9D43 - chain A; structure by electron microscopy, 3.39 A resolution.

[Chain A]
Name: Protein MSN5
From: Saccharomyces cerevisiae
UniProt: P52918 (MSN5_YEAST); numbering as in UniProt (aligned over 1-1224)
Chain sequence (1230 residues; numbered 1 to 1230; the number before each row is that of its first residue):
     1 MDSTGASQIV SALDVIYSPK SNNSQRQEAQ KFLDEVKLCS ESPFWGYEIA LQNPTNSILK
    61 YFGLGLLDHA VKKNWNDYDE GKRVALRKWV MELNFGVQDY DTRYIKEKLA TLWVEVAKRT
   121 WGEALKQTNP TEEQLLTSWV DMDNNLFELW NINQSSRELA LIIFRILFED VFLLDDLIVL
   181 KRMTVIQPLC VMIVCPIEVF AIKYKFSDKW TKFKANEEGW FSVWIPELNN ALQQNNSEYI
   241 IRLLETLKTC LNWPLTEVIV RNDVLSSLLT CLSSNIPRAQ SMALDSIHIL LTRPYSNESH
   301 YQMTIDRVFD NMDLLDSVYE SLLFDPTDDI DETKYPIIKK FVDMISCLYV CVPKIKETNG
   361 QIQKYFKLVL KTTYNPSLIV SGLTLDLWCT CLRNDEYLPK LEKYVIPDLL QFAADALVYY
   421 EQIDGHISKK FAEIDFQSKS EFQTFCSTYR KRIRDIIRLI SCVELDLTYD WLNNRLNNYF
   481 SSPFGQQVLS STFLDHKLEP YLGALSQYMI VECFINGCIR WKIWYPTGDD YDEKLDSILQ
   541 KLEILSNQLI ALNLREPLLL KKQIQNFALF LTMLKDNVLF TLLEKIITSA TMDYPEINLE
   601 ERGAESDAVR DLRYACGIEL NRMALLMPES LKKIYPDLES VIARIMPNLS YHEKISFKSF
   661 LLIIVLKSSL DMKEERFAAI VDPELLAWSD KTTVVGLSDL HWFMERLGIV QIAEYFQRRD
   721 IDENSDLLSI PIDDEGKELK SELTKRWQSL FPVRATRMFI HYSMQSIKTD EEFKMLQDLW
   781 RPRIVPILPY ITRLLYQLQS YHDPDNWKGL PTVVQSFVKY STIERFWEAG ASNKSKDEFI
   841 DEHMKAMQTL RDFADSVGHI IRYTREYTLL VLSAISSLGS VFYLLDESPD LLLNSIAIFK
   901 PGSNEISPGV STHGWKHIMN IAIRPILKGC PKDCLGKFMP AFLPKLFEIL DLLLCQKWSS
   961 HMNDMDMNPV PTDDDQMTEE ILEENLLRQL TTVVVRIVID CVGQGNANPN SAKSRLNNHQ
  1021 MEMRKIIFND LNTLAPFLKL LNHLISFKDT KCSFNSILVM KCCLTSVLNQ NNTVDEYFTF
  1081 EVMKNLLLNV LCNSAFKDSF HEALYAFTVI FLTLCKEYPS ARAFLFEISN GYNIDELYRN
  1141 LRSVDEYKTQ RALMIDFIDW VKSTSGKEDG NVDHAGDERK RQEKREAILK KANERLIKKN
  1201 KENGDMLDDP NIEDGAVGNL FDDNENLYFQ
Not modelled in the structure: 1-4, 829-834, 1167-1174, 1208-1230
Construct notes: expression tag (1225-1230)
From the paper describing this entry:
  - conformationally variable residues (loop rearrangement): Ser960 to Glu979

[Summary]
From the paper: conformational variability at Ser960.
Chain A is Protein MSN5 (Saccharomyces cerevisiae); the structure, Cryo-EM structure of unliganded yeast
Exportin Msn5, was determined by electron microscopy together with 9D45, 9DXM and 9DZ6 from the same study.
